PDB entry 6W2E | electron microscopy, 4.40 A resolution (low resolution: residue-level contacts below are approximate; hydrogen-bond / salt-bridge calls are withheld) | chains K and a of the 19 polymer chains in the assembly

== Chain K ==
Name: Major capsid protein
Organism: Epstein-Barr virus (strain B95-8)
Reference sequence: P03226 (MCP_EBVB9); residue numbers follow UniProt; this construct covers 1-1381
Chain sequence (1381 residues; each row starts with the number of its first residue):
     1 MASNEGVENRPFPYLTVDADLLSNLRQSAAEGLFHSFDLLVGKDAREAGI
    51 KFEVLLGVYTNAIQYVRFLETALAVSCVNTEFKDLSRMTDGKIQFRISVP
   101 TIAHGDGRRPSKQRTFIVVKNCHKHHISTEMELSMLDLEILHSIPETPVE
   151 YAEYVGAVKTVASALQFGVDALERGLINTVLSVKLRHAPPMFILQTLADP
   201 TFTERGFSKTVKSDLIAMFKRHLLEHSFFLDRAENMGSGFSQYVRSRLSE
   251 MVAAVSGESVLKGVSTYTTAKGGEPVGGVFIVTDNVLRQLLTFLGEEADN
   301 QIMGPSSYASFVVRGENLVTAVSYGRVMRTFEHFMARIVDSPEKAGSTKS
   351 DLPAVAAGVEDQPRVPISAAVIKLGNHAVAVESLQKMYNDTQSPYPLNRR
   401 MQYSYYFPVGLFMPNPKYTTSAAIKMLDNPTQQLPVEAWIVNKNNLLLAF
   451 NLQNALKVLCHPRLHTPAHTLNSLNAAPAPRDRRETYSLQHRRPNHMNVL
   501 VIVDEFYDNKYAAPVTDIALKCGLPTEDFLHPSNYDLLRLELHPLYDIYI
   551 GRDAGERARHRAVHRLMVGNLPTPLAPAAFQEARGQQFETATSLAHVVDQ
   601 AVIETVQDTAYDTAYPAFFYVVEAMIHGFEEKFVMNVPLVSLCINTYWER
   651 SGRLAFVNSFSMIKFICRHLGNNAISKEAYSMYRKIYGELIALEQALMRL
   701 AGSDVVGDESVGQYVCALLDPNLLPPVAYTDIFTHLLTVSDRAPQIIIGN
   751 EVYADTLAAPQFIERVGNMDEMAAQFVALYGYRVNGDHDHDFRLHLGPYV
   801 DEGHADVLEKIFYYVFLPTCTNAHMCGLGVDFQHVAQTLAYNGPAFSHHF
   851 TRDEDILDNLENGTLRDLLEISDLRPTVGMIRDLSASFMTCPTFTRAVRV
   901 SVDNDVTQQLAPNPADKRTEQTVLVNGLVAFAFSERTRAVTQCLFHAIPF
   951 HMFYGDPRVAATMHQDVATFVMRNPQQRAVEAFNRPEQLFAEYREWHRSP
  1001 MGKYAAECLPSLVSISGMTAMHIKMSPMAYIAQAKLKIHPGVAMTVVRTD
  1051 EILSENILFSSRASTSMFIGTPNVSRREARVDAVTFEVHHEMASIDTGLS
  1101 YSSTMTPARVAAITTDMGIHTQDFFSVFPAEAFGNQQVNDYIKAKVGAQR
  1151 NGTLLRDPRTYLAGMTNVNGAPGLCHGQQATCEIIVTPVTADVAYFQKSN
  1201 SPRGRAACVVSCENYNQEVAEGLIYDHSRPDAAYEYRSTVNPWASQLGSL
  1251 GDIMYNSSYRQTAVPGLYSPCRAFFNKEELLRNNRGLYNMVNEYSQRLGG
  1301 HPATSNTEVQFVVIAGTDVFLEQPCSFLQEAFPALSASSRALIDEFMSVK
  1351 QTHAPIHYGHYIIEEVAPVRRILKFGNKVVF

== Chain a ==
Name: Small capsomere-interacting protein
Organism: Epstein-Barr virus (strain B95-8)
Reference sequence: P14348 (SCP_EBVB9); numbering as in UniProt (aligned over 1-176)
Chain sequence (176 residues; numbered 1 to 176; the number before each row is that of its first residue):
     1 MARRLPKPTLQGRLEADFPDSPLLPKFQELNQNNLPNDVFREAQRSYLVF
    51 LTSQFCYEEYVQRTFGVPRRQRAIDKRQRASVAGAGAHAHLGGSSATPVQ
   101 QAQAAASAGTGALASSAPSTAVAQSATPSVSSSISSLRAATSGATAAASA
   151 AAAVDTGSGGGGQPHDTAPRGARKKQ
Disordered / not traced: 78-176

== How chain K and chain a interact ==
Residue-residue contacts (67; chain K residue first):
  N498(K) with A2(a)
  L500(K) with R3(a)
  V501(K) with M1(a)
  D504(K) with R3(a)
  M635(K) with Y57(a); Y60(a)
  M769(K) with Y57(a)
  F776(K) with F50(a); Q54(a); Y57(a)
  V777(K) with F50(a)
  Y780(K) with A43(a); S46(a); Y47(a); F50(a)
  D789(K) with A2(a)
  D831(K) with L5(a)
  Q833(K) with R4(a)
  H834(K) with R4(a); L5(a); P6(a); K7(a); P8(a)
  A836(K) with V49(a)
  Q837(K) with K7(a); P8(a); L10(a)
  T838(K) with P8(a)
  A840(K) with V49(a); T52(a)
  Y841(K) with L10(a); Q11(a); G12(a); R13(a); L14(a); R45(a); L48(a)
  F846(K) with P19(a); L24(a); L48(a); T52(a)
  S847(K) with F18(a)
  R852(K) with E59(a); R63(a)
  E861(K) with Q11(a)
  N862(K) with Q11(a)
  T864(K) with T9(a)
  R882(K) with C56(a)
  D883(K) with Y60(a); R63(a)
  S885(K) with S53(a)
  A886(K) with S53(a); C56(a); Y57(a)
  F888(K) with V49(a)
  M889(K) with F50(a); S53(a); Q54(a)
  F894(K) with R4(a)
  Q942(K) with L5(a); P6(a)
  C943(K) with L5(a); P6(a); P8(a)
  L944(K) with L5(a)
  F945(K) with L5(a)
  H946(K) with L5(a)
Interface residues without a listed pair, chain K (41 interface residues in all): V634, D770, H788, G843, G863

== Summary ==
41 residues of chain K face 32 of chain a across their interface.
Chain K is Major capsid protein and chain a is Small capsomere-interacting protein, both from Epstein-Barr
virus (strain B95-8); the structure, Structures of Capsid and Capsid-Associated Tegument Complex inside the
Epstein-Barr Virus, was determined by electron microscopy together with 6W19 and 6W2D from the same study.
